Entry 7NYH (electron microscopy, 3.60 A resolution); this record covers chains A and N of the 7 polymer chains in the assembly.

[Chain A]
Molecule: NADH-quinone oxidoreductase subunit A
Source organism: Escherichia coli B
Notes: EC 7.1.1.-
UniProt: P0AFC3 (NUOA_ECOLI); residue numbers follow UniProt; this construct covers 1-147
Amino-acid sequence (147 residues; row label = number of the first residue in the row):
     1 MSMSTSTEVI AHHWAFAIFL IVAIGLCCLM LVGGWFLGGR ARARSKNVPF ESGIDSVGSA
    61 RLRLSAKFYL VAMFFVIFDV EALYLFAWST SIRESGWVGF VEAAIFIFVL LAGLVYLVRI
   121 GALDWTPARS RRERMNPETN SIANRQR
Disordered / not traced: 1-14, 39-65, 128-147
From the paper describing this entry:
  - catalytic residues: Asp79 (proposed by the authors, not directly observed)

[Chain N]
Molecule: NADH-quinone oxidoreductase subunit N
Source organism: Escherichia coli B
Notes: EC 7.1.1.-
UniProt: P0AFF0 (NUON_ECOLI); numbering as in UniProt (aligned over 1-485)
Amino-acid sequence (485 residues; each row starts with the number of its first residue):
     1 MTITPQNLIA LLPLLIVGLT VVVVMLSIAW RRNHFLNATL SVIGLNAALV SLWFVGQAGA
    61 MDVTPLMRVD GFAMLYTGLV LLASLATCTF AYPWLEGYND NKDEFYLLVL IAALGGILLA
   121 NANHLASLFL GIELISLPLF GLVGYAFRQK RSLEASIKYT ILSAAASSFL LFGMALVYAQ
   181 SGDLSFVALG KNLGDGMLNE PLLLAGFGLM IVGLGFKLSL VPFHLWTPDV YQGAPAPVST
   241 FLATASKIAI FGVVMRLFLY APVGDSEAIR VVLAIIAFAS IIFGNLMALS QTNIKRLLGY
   301 SSISHLGYLL VALIALQTGE MSMEAVGVYL AGYLFSSLGA FGVVSLMSSP YRGPDADSLF
   361 SYRGLFWHRP ILAAVMTVMM LSLAGIPMTL GFIGKFYVLA VGVQAHLWWL VGAVVVGSAI
   421 GLYYYLRVAV SLYLHAPEQP GRDAPSNWQY SAGGIVVLIS ALLVLVLGVW PQPLISIVRL
   481 AMPLM
Disordered / not traced: 192-198, 438-446, 484-485
UniProt features mapped onto this chain:
  - mutagenesis: Met1 (M1H: Shows 20% of the wild-type rate of deamino-NADH oxidase), Lys158 (K158C: Shows 50% of the wild-type rate of deamino-NADH oxidase. Inhibited by 30-50% upon addition of 0.25 mM of decylubiquinone), Lys217 (K217C: Loss of activity; K217R: Shows 40% of the wild-type rate of deamino-NADH oxidase), His224 (H224K: Shows 40% of the wild-type rate of deamino-NADH oxidase. Inhibited by 20-30% upon addition of 0.25 mM of decylubiquinone), Lys247 (K247C: Shows 7% of the wild-type rate of deamino-NADH oxidase), Gly391 (G391S: Shows 90% of the wild-type rate of deamino-NADH oxidase), Lys395 (K395C: Shows 5% of the wild-type rate of deamino-NADH oxidase; K395R: Shows 30% of the wild-type rate of deamino-NADH oxidase)
From the paper describing this entry:
  - catalytic residues: Glu133 (proposed by the authors, not directly observed)

[Interface between chain A and chain N]
Contacting residue pairs (9):
  Phe108(A) - Val22(N)  hydrophobic
  Ala112(A) - Leu26(N)  hydrophobic
  Gly113(A) - Met25(N)
  Tyr116(A) - Met25(N)  hydrophobic
  Tyr116(A) - Ile28(N)  hydrophobic
  Tyr116(A) - Ala29(N)  hydrophobic
  Arg119(A) - Ala29(N)  hydrogen bond (side chain-backbone)
  Ile120(A) - Ile28(N)  hydrophobic
  Ile120(A) - Arg32(N)
Interface residues without a listed pair, chain A (7 interface residues in all): Val115
Interface residues without a listed pair, chain N (8 interface residues in all): Trp30, Glu104

[In short]
7 residues of chain A face 8 of chain N across their interface; the contacts include 1 hydrogen bond. Its one
hydrogen-bonded contact is Arg119(A)-Ala29(N). Curated annotation (UniProt) lists 7 mutagenesis sites on chain
N. From the paper: catalytic residues Asp79(A) and Glu133(N).
Here chain A is NADH-quinone oxidoreductase subunit A and chain N is NADH-quinone oxidoreductase subunit N,
both from Escherichia coli B. Entry 7NYH (Respiratory complex I from Escherichia coli - focused refinement of
membrane arm) was determined by electron microscopy.
